8Q6I - chains A and H of the 6 polymer chains in the assembly; structure by X-ray diffraction, 1.60 A resolution.

[Chain A]
Name: Cholera enterotoxin subunit A
Organism: Vibrio cholerae O1
UniProtKB: P01555 (CHTA_VIBCH); residues 1-240 here correspond to UniProt positions 19-258 (UniProt number = residue number + 18)
Chain sequence (240 residues; row label = number of the first residue in the row):
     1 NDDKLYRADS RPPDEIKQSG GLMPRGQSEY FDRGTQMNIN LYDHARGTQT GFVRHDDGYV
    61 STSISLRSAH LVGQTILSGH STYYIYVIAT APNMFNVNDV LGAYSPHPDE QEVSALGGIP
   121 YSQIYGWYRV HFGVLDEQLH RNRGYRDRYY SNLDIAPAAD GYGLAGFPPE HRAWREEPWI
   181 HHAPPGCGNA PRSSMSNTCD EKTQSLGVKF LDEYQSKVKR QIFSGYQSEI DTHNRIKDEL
Disordered / not traced: 191-194, 232-240
Cystine bridges: Cys187-Cys199
Modified / non-standard residues: His131 (4-methyl-histidine; HIC)
Differences from the reference sequence: engineered mutation Glu229 (Asp247 in P01555)
Metal / ion sites: Na+ site 1: Asn1, Thr90, Tyr150, Leu153; Na+ site 2: Trp174, Cys187
UniProt features mapped onto this chain:
  - active site: Glu112
  - binding site (NAD(+)): Arg7 to Ser10, Met23 to Arg25

[Chain H]
Name: Cholera enterotoxin subunit B
Organism: Vibrio cholerae O1
UniProtKB: P01556 (CHTB_VIBCH); residues 1-103 here correspond to UniProt positions 22-124 (UniProt number = residue number + 21)
Chain sequence (103 residues; numbered 1 to 103; the number before each row is that of its first residue):
     1 TPQNITDLCA EYHNTQIHTL NDKIFSYTES LAGKREMAII TFKNGATFQV EVPGSQHIDS
    61 QKKAIERMKD TLRIAYLTEA KVEKLCVWNN KTPHAIAAIS MAN
Cystine bridges: Cys9-Cys86
Differences from the reference sequence: engineered mutation His18 (Tyr39 in P01556), Thr47 (Ile68 in P01556)

[How chain A and chain H interact]
Contacting residue pairs - 9 pairs, chain A then chain H:
  Lys17(A) with Glu79(H), salt bridge
  Arg143(A) with Tyr76(H), hydrogen bond (side chain-backbone); Leu77(H); Glu79(H), salt bridge
  Gly225(A) with Ile74(H)
  Tyr226(A) with Ile74(H), hydrophobic; Thr78(H)
  Ser228(A) with Asp70(H); Arg73(H)
Also at the interface, not in a pair above, chain A (7 interface residues in all): Tyr121, Gly144
Also at the interface, not in a pair above, chain H (9 interface residues in all): Lys23, Ile24

[In short]
Chain A and chain H form an interface of 7 and 9 residues respectively, with 1 hydrogen bond and 2 salt
bridges. Polar pairs include Lys17(A)-Glu79(H), Arg143(A)-Glu79(H) and Arg143(A)-Tyr76(H). Curated annotation
(UniProt) lists active-site residue Glu112(A) and 7 NAD+-binding residues on chain A.
Here chain A is Cholera enterotoxin subunit A and chain H is Cholera enterotoxin subunit B, both from Vibrio
cholerae O1. Entry 8Q6I (Cholera holotoxin variant (chimera with E. coli heat-labile enterotoxin, 1 C-terminal
substitution)) was determined by X-ray diffraction.
